PDB entry 6K32 | electron microscopy, 3.20 A resolution | chains A and t of the 9 polymer chains in the assembly

# Chain A
Molecule: RNA-dependent RNA polymerase
Source organism: Cypovirus 1
UniProt: D0EZK6 (D0EZK6_CPVBM); residue numbers follow UniProt; this construct covers 5-1212
Amino-acid sequence (1208 residues; each row starts with the number of its first residue):
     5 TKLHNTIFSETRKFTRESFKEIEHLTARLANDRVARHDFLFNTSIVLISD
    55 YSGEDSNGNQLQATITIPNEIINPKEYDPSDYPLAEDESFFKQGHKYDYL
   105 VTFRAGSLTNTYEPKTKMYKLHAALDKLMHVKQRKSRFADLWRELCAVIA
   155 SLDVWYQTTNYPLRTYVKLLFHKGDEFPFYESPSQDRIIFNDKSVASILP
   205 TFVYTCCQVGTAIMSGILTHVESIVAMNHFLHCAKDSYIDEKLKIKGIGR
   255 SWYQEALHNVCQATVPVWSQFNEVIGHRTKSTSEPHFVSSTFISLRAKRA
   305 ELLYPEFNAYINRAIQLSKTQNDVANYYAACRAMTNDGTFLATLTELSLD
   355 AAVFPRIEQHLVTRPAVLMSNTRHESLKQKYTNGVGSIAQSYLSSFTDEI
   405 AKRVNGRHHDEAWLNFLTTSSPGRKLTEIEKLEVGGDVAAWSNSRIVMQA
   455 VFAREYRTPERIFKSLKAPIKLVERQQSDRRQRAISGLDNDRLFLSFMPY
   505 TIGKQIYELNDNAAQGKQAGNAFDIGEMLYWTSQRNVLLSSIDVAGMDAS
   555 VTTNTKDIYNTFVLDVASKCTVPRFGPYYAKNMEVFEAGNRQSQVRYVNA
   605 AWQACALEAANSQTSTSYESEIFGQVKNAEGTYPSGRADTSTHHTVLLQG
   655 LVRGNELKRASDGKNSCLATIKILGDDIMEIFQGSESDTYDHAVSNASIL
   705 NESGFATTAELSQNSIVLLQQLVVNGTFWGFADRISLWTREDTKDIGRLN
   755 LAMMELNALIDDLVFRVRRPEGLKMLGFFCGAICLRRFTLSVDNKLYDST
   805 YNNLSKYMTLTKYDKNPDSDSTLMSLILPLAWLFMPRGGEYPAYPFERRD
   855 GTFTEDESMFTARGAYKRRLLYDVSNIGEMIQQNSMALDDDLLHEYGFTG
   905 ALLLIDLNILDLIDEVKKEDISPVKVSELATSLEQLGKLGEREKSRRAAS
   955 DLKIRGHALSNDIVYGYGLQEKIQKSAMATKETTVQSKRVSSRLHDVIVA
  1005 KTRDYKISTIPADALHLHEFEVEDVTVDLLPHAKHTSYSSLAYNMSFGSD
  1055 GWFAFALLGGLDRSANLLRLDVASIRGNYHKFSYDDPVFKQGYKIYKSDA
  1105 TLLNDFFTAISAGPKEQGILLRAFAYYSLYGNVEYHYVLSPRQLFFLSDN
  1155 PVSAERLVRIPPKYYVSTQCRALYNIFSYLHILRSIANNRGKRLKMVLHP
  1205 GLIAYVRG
Ion coordination: Mg2+: Asp547, Asp680 (together with UTP)
Ligand contacts:
  - A2M / diphosphate / 7-methylguanosine: Arg37, Asp144, Arg147, Tyr184, Glu185, Ser186, Pro187, Ser188, Gln189, Arg791, Thr793, Leu794, Ser795, Leu827, Thr987
  - UTP (uridine 5'-triphosphate): Arg479, Gln481, Arg484, Arg485, Arg487, Asp547, Val548, Ala549, Gly550, Met551, Asp552, Ser639, Thr644, Ser645, His648, Gly679, Asp680

# Chain t
Molecule: 5-nt RNA strand
Source organism: Cypovirus 1
Sequence (5 nucleotides; each row starts with the number of its first residue):
     1 UUACU

# Interface between chain A and chain t
Contacting residue pairs (26; chain A residue first):
  Phe420(A) - C4(t)  phosphate contact
  Phe420(A) - U5(t)  phosphate contact
  Ser425(A) - A3(t)  phosphate contact
  Ser425(A) - C4(t)  hydrogen bond to the phosphate
  Pro426(A) - U2(t)  phosphate contact
  Pro426(A) - A3(t)  phosphate contact
  Arg449(A) - A3(t)  hydrogen bond to the phosphate
  Arg449(A) - C4(t)  salt bridge to the phosphate
  Val477(A) - U2(t)  sugar contact
  Arg487(A) - A3(t)  base contact
  Ile489(A) - A3(t)  base contact
  Ser490(A) - A3(t)  hydrogen bond to the sugar
  Gly491(A) - A3(t)  sugar contact
  Leu492(A) - A3(t)  sugar contact
  Tyr504(A) - U5(t)  hydrogen bond to the phosphate
  Ser639(A) - A3(t)  base contact
  Gly640(A) - A3(t)  base contact
  Gly640(A) - C4(t)  sugar contact
  Ala642(A) - C4(t)  hydrogen bond to the sugar
  Thr644(A) - C4(t)  base contact
  Ser645(A) - U5(t)  hydrogen bond to the sugar
  Glu745(A) - U1(t)  base contact
  Asp746(A) - U2(t)  base contact
  Thr747(A) - U1(t)  hydrogen bond to the base
  Thr747(A) - U2(t)  hydrogen bond to the base
  Tyr1083(A) - U5(t)  hydrogen bond to the phosphate
Other interface residues (no listed pair), chain A (23 interface residues in all): Thr423, Glu478, Arg479

# In short
23 residues of chain A and 5 residues of chain t are in contact; the contacts include 9 hydrogen bonds and 1
salt bridge. Polar pairs include Thr747(A)-U1(t), Thr747(A)-U2(t) and Ser490(A)-A3(t). Chain A binds A2M /
diphosphate / 7-methylguanosine and UTP.
Here chain A is RNA-dependent RNA polymerase and chain t is a 5-nt RNA strand, both from Cypovirus 1. Entry
6K32 (RdRp complex) was determined by electron microscopy.
